PDB entry 4Z97 | X-ray diffraction, 3.00 A resolution | chains A and C

== Chain A ==
Protein: Ubiquitin carboxyl-terminal hydrolase 7
Source organism: Homo sapiens
Notes: EC 3.4.19.12
Reference sequence: Q93009 (UBP7_HUMAN), isoform Q93009-3; residues 560-1083 here correspond to UniProt positions 544-1067 (UniProt number = residue number - 16)
Amino-acid sequence (530 residues; row label = number of the first residue in the row):
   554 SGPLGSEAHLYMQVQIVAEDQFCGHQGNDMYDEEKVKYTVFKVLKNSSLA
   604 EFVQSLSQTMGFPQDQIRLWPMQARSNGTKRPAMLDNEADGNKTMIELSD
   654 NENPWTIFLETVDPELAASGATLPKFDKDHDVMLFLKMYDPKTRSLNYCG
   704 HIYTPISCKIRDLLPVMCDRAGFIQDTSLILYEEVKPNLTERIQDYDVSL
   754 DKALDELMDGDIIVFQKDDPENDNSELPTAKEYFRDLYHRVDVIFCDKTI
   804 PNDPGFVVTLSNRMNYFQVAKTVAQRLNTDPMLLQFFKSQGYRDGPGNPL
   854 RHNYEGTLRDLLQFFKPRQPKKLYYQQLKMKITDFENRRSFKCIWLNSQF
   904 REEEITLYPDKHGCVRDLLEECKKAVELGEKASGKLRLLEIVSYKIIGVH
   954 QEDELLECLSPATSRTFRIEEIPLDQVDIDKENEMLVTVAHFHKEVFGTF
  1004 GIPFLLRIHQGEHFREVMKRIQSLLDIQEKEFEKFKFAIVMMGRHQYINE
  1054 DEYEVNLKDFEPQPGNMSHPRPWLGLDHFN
Not modelled in the structure: 554, 984, 1012-1013, 1032-1034, 1058, 1069
Construct notes: expression tag (554-559)

== Chain C ==
Protein: DNA (cytosine-5)-methyltransferase 1
Source organism: Homo sapiens
Notes: EC 2.1.1.37
Amino-acid sequence (33 residues; row label = number of the first residue in the row):
  1097 SDWPNHARSPGNKGKGKGQGKGKPKSQACEPSE
Not modelled in the structure: 1097-1109, 1118-1129

== Chain A / chain C interface ==
Contacting residue pairs - 36 pairs, chain A then chain C:
  Q626(A) with Q1115(C)
  A627(A) with Q1115(C), hydrogen bond (backbone-backbone)
  R628(A) with G1112(C); K1113(C); G1114(C); Q1115(C)
  S629(A) with G1112(C), hydrogen bond (backbone-backbone); K1113(C); G1114(C), hydrogen bond (side chain-backbone); Q1115(C)
  N630(A) with K1111(C), hydrogen bond (side chain-backbone); G1112(C), hydrogen bond (backbone-backbone); K1113(C)
  K681(A) with K1117(C), hydrogen bond (backbone-side chain)
  D684(A) with K1117(C), hydrogen bond (backbone-side chain)
  I709(A) with K1117(C)
  E736(A) with K1113(C), salt bridge
  V738(A) with K1111(C)
  E744(A) with K1111(C), salt bridge
  D754(A) with K1117(C)
  D758(A) with K1111(C), salt bridge; K1113(C), hydrogen bond (backbone-side chain)
  E759(A) with G1110(C); K1111(C), hydrogen bond (side chain-backbone); G1112(C); K1113(C), hydrogen bond (backbone-side chain); G1114(C), hydrogen bond (side chain-backbone); G1116(C)
  L760(A) with G1116(C); K1117(C), hydrogen bond (backbone-backbone)
  M761(A) with K1113(C); G1114(C); Q1115(C); G1116(C)
  D762(A) with K1117(C), salt bridge
  D764(A) with K1113(C), salt bridge
Other interface residues (no listed pair), chain A (22 interface residues in all): F679, D682, V685, L742

== Overview ==
The interface between chain A and chain C involves 22 residues on one side and 8 on the other, with 12
hydrogen bonds and 5 salt bridges. Polar contacts include E736(A)-K1113(C), E744(A)-K1111(C) and
D758(A)-K1111(C).
Chain A is Ubiquitin carboxyl-terminal hydrolase 7 and chain C is DNA (cytosine-5)-methyltransferase 1, both
from Homo sapiens; the structure, Crystal structure of USP7 in complex with DNMT1(K1115Q), was determined by
X-ray diffraction.
